PDB entry 2C3N | X-ray diffraction, 1.50 A resolution | chains A and B

# Chain A (and B)
Name: Glutathione S-transferase theta 1
Source organism: Homo sapiens
Notes: EC 2.5.1.18; chain B of this document is another copy of the same molecule, construct and numbering; everything in this record applies to it too
UniProtKB: P30711 (GSTT1_HUMAN); residues 2-240 here correspond to UniProt positions 1-239 (UniProt number = residue number - 1)
Sequence (247 residues; row label = number of the first residue in the row; numbers below 1 keep their minus sign (Met-6 is residue -6)):
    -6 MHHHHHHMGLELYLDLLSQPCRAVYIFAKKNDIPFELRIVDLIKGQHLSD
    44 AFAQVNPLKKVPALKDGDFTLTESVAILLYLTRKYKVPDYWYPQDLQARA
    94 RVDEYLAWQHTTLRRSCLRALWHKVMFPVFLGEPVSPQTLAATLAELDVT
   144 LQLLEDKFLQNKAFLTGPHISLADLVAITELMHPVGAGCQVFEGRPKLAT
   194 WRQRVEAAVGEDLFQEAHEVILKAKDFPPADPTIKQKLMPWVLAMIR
Disordered / not traced: -6 to 1

# Chain A / chain B interface
Contacting residue pairs - 49 pairs, chain A then chain B:
  Leu51(A) with Leu146(B), hydrophobic
  Phe62(A) with Gln90(B); Ala93(B), hydrophobic
  Leu64(A) with Ala93(B); Glu97(B)
  Thr65(A) with Glu97(B), hydrogen bond
  Glu66(A) with Glu97(B); Ala100(B); Trp101(B)
  Ala69(A) with Asp96(B); Glu97(B)
  Leu72(A) with Asp96(B)
  Tyr73(A) with Leu89(B); Gln90(B), hydrogen bond
  Arg76(A) with Tyr85(B), hydrogen bond; Leu89(B); Arg92(B); Asp96(B), salt bridge
  Lys77(A) with Leu89(B)
  Tyr85(A) with Arg76(B), hydrogen bond
  Leu89(A) with Arg76(B); Lys77(B)
  Gln90(A) with Phe62(B); Tyr73(B)
  Arg92(A) with Arg76(B)
  Ala93(A) with Phe62(B), hydrophobic; Leu64(B)
  Asp96(A) with Ala69(B); Leu72(B); Arg76(B), salt bridge
  Glu97(A) with Leu64(B); Thr65(B), hydrogen bond; Glu66(B); Ala69(B)
  Ala100(A) with Glu66(B); His103(B)
  Trp101(A) with Glu66(B)
  His103(A) with Ala100(B); His103(B); Thr104(B)
  Thr104(A) with His103(B); Arg107(B); Arg240(B), hydrogen bond (backbone-side chain)
  Arg107(A) with Thr104(B)
  Arg108(A) with Arg240(B)
  Leu146(A) with Leu51(B), hydrophobic
  Arg240(A) with Thr104(B), hydrogen bond (side chain-backbone); Arg108(B); Glu139(B), salt bridge
Also at the interface, not in a pair above, chain A (28 interface residues in all): Val68, Arg94, Lys150
Also at the interface, not in a pair above, chain B (30 interface residues in all): Val68, Arg94, Thr105, Lys150

# Summary
The interface between chain A and chain B involves 28 residues on one side and 30 on the other, with 7
hydrogen bonds and 3 salt bridges. Polar contacts include Arg76(A)-Asp96(B), Arg240(A)-Glu139(B) and
Thr65(A)-Glu97(B).
Chain A and chain B are both Glutathione S-transferase theta 1 (Homo sapiens); the structure, Human
glutathione-S-transferase T1-1, apo form, was determined by X-ray diffraction, deposited together with 2C3Q
and 2C3T.
